PDB entry 1TT2 | X-ray diffraction, 1.85 A resolution | chain A

== Chain A ==
Protein: Thermonuclease
From: Staphylococcus aureus
Notes: EC 3.1.31.1
Reference sequence: P00644 (NUC_STAAU); residues 1-144 here correspond to UniProt positions 83-226 (UniProt number = residue number + 82)
Amino-acid sequence (138 residues; each row starts with the number of its first residue; note: 6 numbers in that range are skipped by the numbering (no residue carries them; nothing is unmodelled there)):
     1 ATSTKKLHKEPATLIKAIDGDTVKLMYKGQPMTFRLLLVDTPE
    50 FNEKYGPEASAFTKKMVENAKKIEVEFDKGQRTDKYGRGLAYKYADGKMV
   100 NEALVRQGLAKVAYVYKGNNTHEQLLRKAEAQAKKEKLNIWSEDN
Disordered / not traced: 1-5, 142-144
Construct notes: engineered mutation Phe50 (Gly132 in P00644), Asn51 (Val133 in P00644), Lys92 (Ile174 in P00644), Gly117 (Pro199 in P00644), Leu124 (His206 in P00644), Ala128 (Ser210 in P00644)
Metal / ion sites: Ca2+: Asp21, Asp40, Thr41 (together with thymidine-3',5'-diphosphate)
Residues lining bound ligands: thymidine-3',5'-diphosphate (THP): Asp21, Thr22, Arg35, Leu36, Leu37, Asp40, Glu43, Asp83, Lys84, Tyr85, Arg87, Leu89, Tyr113, Tyr115

== Summary ==
Ligands of chain A: thymidine-3',5'-diphosphate. Asp21, Asp40 and Thr41 form the Ca2+ site.
Chain A is Thermonuclease (Staphylococcus aureus); the structure, Cryogenic crystal structure of
Staphylococcal nuclease variant truncated Delta+PHS I92K, was determined by X-ray diffraction (same
publication as 1TQO and 1TR5).
